6ZTW - chains A and B of the 4 polymer chains in the assembly; structure by X-ray diffraction, 1.84 A resolution.

# Chain A (and B)
Protein: Catalase HPII
From: Escherichia coli K-12
Notes: EC 1.11.1.6; engineered mutation(s): S99N; chain B of this document is another copy of the same molecule, construct and numbering; everything in this record applies to it too
UniProt: P21179 (CATE_ECOLI); numbering as in UniProt (aligned over 1-753)
Amino-acid sequence (753 residues; each row starts with the number of its first residue):
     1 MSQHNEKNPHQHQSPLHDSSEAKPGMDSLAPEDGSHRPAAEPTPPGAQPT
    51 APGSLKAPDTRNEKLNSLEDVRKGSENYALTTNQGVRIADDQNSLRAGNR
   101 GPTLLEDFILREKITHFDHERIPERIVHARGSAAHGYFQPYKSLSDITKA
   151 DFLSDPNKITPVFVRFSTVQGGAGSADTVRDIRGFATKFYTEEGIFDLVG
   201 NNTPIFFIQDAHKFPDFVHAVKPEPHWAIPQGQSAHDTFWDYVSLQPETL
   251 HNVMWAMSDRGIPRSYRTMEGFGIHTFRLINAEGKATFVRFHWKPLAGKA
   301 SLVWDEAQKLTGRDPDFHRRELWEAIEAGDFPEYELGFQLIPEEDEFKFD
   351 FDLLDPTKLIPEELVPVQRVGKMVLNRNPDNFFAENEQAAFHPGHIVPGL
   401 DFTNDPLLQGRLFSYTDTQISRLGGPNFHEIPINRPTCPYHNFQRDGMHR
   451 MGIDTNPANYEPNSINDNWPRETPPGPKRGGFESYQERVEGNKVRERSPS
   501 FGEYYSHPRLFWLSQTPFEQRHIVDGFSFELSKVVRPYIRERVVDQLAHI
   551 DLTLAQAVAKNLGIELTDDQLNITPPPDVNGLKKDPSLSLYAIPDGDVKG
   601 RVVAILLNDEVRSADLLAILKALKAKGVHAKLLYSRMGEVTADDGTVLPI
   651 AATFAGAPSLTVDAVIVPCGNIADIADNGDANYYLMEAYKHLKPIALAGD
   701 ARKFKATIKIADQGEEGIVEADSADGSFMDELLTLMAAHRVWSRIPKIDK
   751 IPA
Disordered / not traced: 1-27
Differences from the reference sequence: variant Asn-99 (Ser in P21179)
Modified residues: Cys-669 (cysteinesulfonic acid; OCS)
Bound ions: cis-heme d hydroxychlorin gamma-spirolactone Fe near Tyr-415 (its only coordinating residue here)
Residues lining bound ligands:
  - cis-heme d hydroxychlorin gamma-spirolactone (HDD), molecule 1: Ile-114, Phe-117, Asp-118
  - cis-heme d hydroxychlorin gamma-spirolactone (HDD), molecule 2: Arg-125, Ile-126, Val-127, His-128, Arg-165, Ser-167, Gly-184, Phe-185, Ala-186, Val-199, Gly-200, Asn-201, Phe-206, Ala-211, Phe-214, Ile-274, His-275, Ala-389, Phe-391, Leu-407, Gly-410, Arg-411, Ser-414, Tyr-415, Thr-418, Gln-419, Arg-422

# Interface between chain A and chain B
Pairs across the interface - 89 pairs, chain A then chain B:
  Pro-102(A) with Leu-104(B), hydrophobic; Glu-106(B)
  Thr-103(A) with Leu-104(B); Leu-105(B), hydrogen bond (backbone-backbone)
  Leu-104(A) with Pro-102(B), hydrophobic; Thr-103(B); Leu-104(B), hydrophobic
  Leu-105(A) with Thr-103(B), hydrogen bond (backbone-backbone); Leu-105(B), hydrophobic
  Lys-213(A) with Glu-461(B), salt bridge; Pro-462(B)
  Asp-216(A) with Tyr-460(B); Glu-461(B), hydrogen bond (side chain-backbone)
  His-219(A) with Phe-443(B), hydrogen bond (side chain-backbone); Asn-459(B), hydrogen bond (side chain-backbone)
  Ala-220(A) with Tyr-460(B), hydrophobic
  Pro-225(A) with Pro-457(B); Asn-459(B)
  Thr-238(A) with Tyr-460(B); Ile-465(B)
  Asp-241(A) with Tyr-460(B), hydrogen bond; Asn-463(B); Ser-464(B), hydrogen bond; Ile-465(B)
  Tyr-242(A) with Tyr-460(B), hydrophobic; Glu-461(B)
  Leu-245(A) with Pro-462(B); Asn-463(B); Ser-464(B)
  Gln-246(A) with Pro-462(B)
  Asn-404(A) with Lys-493(B), hydrogen bond
  Phe-413(A) with Phe-413(B), hydrophobic
  Phe-443(A) with His-219(B), hydrogen bond (backbone-side chain)
  Pro-457(A) with Pro-225(B)
  Asn-459(A) with His-219(B), hydrogen bond (backbone-side chain); Pro-225(B)
  Tyr-460(A) with Asp-216(B); Thr-238(B); Asp-241(B), hydrogen bond; Tyr-242(B), hydrophobic
  Glu-461(A) with Lys-213(B), salt bridge; Asp-216(B), hydrogen bond (backbone-side chain); Tyr-242(B)
  Pro-462(A) with Lys-213(B); Leu-245(B); Gln-246(B)
  Asn-463(A) with Asp-241(B); Leu-245(B)
  Ser-464(A) with Asp-241(B), hydrogen bond; Leu-245(B); Tyr-538(B), hydrogen bond; Arg-542(B)
  Ile-465(A) with Thr-238(B); Asp-241(B); Arg-536(B); Tyr-538(B)
  Ser-484(A) with Arg-495(B), hydrogen bond
  Tyr-485(A) with Lys-493(B)
  Gln-486(A) with Asn-492(B); Lys-493(B); Val-494(B)
  Glu-487(A) with Gly-491(B); Asn-492(B); Lys-493(B), salt bridge
  Arg-488(A) with Glu-490(B), salt bridge; Gly-491(B); Asn-492(B)
  Val-489(A) with Val-489(B); Glu-490(B); Gly-491(B), hydrogen bond (backbone-backbone); Lys-493(B)
  Glu-490(A) with Arg-488(B), salt bridge; Val-489(B)
  Gly-491(A) with Arg-488(B); Val-489(B), hydrogen bond (backbone-backbone)
  Asn-492(A) with Gln-486(B); Glu-487(B); Arg-488(B)
  Lys-493(A) with Asn-404(B), hydrogen bond; Tyr-485(B); Gln-486(B); Glu-487(B), salt bridge; Val-489(B)
  Val-494(A) with Gln-486(B)
  Arg-495(A) with Ser-484(B), hydrogen bond
  Arg-536(A) with Ile-465(B)
  Tyr-538(A) with Ser-464(B), hydrogen bond; Ile-465(B)
  Arg-542(A) with Ser-464(B)
Other interface residues (no listed pair), chain A (49 interface residues in all): Glu-106, Leu-110, Arg-111, Gln-409, Asp-417, Ile-420, Arg-445, Phe-482, Ile-539
Other interface residues (no listed pair), chain B (48 interface residues in all): Leu-110, Arg-111, Ala-220, Gln-409, Asp-417, Ile-420, Arg-445, Phe-482

# In short
49 residues of chain A face 48 of chain B across their interface; the contacts include 20 hydrogen bonds and 6
salt bridges. Polar contacts include Lys-213(A)/Glu-461(B), Glu-487(A)/Lys-493(B) and Arg-488(A)/Glu-490(B).
Chain A binds cis-heme d hydroxychlorin gamma-spirolactone.
Both chains are Catalase HPII (Escherichia coli K-12). Entry 6ZTW (Crystal Structure of catalase HPII from
Escherichia coli (serendipitously crystallized)) was determined by X-ray diffraction, deposited together with
6ZTV and 6ZTX.
